PDB entry 4GKV | X-ray diffraction, 2.01 A resolution | chains B and C of the 5 polymer chains in the assembly

# Chain B (and C)
Name: Alcohol dehydrogenase, propanol-preferring
Organism: Escherichia coli
Notes: EC 1.1.1.1; chain C of this document is another copy of the same molecule, construct and numbering; everything in this record applies to it too
UniProt: P39451 (ADHP_ECOLI); numbering as in UniProt (aligned over 1-336)
Amino-acid sequence (336 residues; row label = number of the first residue in the row):
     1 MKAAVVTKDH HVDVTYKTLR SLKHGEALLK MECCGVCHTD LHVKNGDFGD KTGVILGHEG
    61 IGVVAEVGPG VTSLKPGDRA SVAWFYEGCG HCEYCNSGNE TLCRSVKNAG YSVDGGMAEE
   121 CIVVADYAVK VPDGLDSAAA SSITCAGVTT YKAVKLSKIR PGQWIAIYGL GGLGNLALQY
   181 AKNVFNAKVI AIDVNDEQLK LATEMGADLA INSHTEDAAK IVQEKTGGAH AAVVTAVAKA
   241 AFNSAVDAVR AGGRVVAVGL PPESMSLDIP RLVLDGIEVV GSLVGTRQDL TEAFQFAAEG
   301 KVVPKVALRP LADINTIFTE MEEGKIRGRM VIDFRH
Metal / ion sites: Zn2+ site 1: C37, H58, C145; Zn2+ site 2: C89, C92, C95, C103
Residues lining bound ligands: NAD (nicotinamide-adenine-dinucleotide): C37, H38, T39, H42, C145, T149, G169, L170, G171, G172, L173, G174, I192, D193, V194, N195, Q198, S213, T235, A236, V237, A238, A240, A241, V258, G259, L260, P261, S282, L283, V284, M321, G328, R329
Swiss-Prot annotation at these positions:
  - binding site (Zn(2+)): C37, H58, C89, C92, C95, C103, C145
From the paper describing this entry:
  - catalytic residues: T39, H42, D47 (proposed by the authors, not directly observed)

# Chain B / chain C interface
Pairs across the interface (85; chain B residue first):
  E93(B) with R250(C), salt bridge
  Y94(B) with R250(C); A251(C), hydrogen bond (side chain-backbone)
  L102(B) with G252(C); D275(C); G276(C)
  R104(B) with A251(C); L274(C), hydrogen bond (side chain-backbone); D275(C), salt bridge
  F242(B) with I269(C), hydrophobic
  R250(B) with E93(C), salt bridge; Y94(C)
  A251(B) with Y94(C), hydrogen bond (backbone-side chain); R104(C)
  G252(B) with L102(C)
  R254(B) with R254(C)
  A257(B) with L272(C), hydrophobic; V273(C)
  V258(B) with V273(C)
  G259(B) with I269(C); V273(C)
  L260(B) with P270(C), hydrophobic; V273(C), hydrophobic; L274(C), hydrophobic
  P261(B) with I269(C); P270(C)
  E263(B) with D268(C); I269(C), hydrogen bond (backbone-backbone); P270(C)
  S264(B) with L267(C); D268(C)
  M265(B) with M265(C); S266(C); L267(C), hydrogen bond (backbone-backbone); I269(C); L272(C), hydrophobic
  S266(B) with M265(C)
  L267(B) with S264(C); M265(C), hydrogen bond (backbone-backbone); L267(C), hydrophobic
  D268(B) with E263(C); S264(C)
  I269(B) with F242(C), hydrophobic; G259(C); P261(C); E263(C), hydrogen bond (backbone-backbone); M265(C)
  P270(B) with L260(C), hydrophobic; P261(C); E263(C)
  L272(B) with A257(C), hydrophobic; M265(C), hydrophobic; V279(C), hydrophobic; V280(C); G281(C)
  V273(B) with A257(C); V258(C); G259(C); L260(C), hydrophobic; S282(C); L283(C)
  L274(B) with F48(C), hydrophobic; R104(C), hydrogen bond (backbone-side chain); L260(C), hydrophobic; L283(C)
  D275(B) with L102(C); R104(C), salt bridge
  G276(B) with L102(C); G281(C)
  I277(B) with V280(C); G281(C), hydrogen bond (backbone-backbone)
  E278(B) with V279(C); V280(C)
  V279(B) with L272(C), hydrophobic; E278(C); V279(C), hydrogen bond (backbone-backbone)
  V280(B) with I277(C); E278(C)
  G281(B) with L272(C); V273(C); G276(C); I277(C), hydrogen bond (backbone-backbone)
  S282(B) with V273(C)
  L283(B) with V273(C); L274(C)
Interface residues without a listed pair, chain B (38 interface residues in all): F48, H230, K239, P262
Interface residues without a listed pair, chain C (38 interface residues in all): H230, K239, P262

# Overview
The chain B/chain C interface involves 38 residues from each chain, with 11 hydrogen bonds and 4 salt bridges.
Polar pairs include E93(B)-R250(C), R104(B)-D275(C) and Y94(B)-A251(C). Bound to chain B: NAD. C37(B), H58(B)
and C145(B) form the Zn2+ site 1. UniProt lists 7 Zn2+-binding residues on chain B. From the paper: catalytic
residues T39(B), H42(B) and D47(B).
Both chains are Alcohol dehydrogenase, propanol-preferring (Escherichia coli). Entry 4GKV (Structure of
Escherichia coli AdhP (ethanol-inducible dehydrogenase) with bound NAD) was determined by X-ray diffraction.
